PDB entry 9BXA | electron microscopy, 3.37 A resolution | chains A and C of the 7 polymer chains in the assembly

Chain A:
Name: MnxG
Organism: Bacillus sp. (in: firmicutes)
UniProt: A7KBU7 (A7KBU7_9BACI); residue numbers follow UniProt; this construct covers 1-1227
Chain sequence (1227 residues; each row starts with the number of its first residue):
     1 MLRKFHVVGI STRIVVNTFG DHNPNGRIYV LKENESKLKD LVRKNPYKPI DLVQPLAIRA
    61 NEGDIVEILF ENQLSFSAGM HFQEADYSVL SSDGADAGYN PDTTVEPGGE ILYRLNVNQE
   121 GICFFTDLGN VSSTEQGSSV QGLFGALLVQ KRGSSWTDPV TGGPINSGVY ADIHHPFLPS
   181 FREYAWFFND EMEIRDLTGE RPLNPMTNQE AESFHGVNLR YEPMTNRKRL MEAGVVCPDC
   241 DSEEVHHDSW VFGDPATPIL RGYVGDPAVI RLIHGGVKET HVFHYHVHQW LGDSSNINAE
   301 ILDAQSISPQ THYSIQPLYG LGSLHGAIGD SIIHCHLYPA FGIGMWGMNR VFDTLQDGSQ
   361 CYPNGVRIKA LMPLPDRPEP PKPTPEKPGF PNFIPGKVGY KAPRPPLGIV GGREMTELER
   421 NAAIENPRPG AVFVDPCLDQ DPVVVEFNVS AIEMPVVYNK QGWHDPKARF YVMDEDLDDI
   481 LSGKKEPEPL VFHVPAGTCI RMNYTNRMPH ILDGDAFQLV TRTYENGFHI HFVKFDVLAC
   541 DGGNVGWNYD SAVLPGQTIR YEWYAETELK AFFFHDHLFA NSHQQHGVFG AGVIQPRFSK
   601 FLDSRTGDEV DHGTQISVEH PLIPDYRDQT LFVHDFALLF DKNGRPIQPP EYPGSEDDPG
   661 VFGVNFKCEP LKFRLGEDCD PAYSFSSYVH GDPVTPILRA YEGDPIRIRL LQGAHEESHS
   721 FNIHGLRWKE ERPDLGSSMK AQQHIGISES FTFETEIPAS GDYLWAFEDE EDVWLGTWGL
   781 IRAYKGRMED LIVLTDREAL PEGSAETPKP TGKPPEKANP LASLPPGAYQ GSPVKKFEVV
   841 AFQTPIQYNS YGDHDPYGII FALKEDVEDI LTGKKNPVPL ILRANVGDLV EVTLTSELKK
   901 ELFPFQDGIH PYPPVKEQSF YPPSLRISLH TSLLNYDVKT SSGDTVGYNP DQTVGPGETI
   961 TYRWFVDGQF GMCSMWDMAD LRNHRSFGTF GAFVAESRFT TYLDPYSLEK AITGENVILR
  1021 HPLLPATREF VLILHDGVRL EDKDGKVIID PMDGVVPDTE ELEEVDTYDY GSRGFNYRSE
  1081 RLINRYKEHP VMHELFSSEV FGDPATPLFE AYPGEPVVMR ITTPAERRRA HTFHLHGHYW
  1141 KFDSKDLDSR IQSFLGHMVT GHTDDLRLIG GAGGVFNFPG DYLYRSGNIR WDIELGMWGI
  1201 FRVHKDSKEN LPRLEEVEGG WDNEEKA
Not modelled in the structure: 1218-1227
Cystine bridges: Cys-237/Cys-240, Cys-437/Cys-499
Construct notes: engineered mutation Ala-340 (His in A7KBU7)

Chain C:
Name: MnxE
Organism: Bacillus sp. (in: firmicutes)
UniProt: A7KBU5 (A7KBU5_9BACI); residues 1-110 here = UniProt positions 1-110
Chain sequence (110 residues; each row starts with the number of its first residue):
     1 MHDSPLKSLS AASNVASVND PLFDFFNKHM GKQILIITES SQLNILGQTF RPIFCGKVAE
    61 VEPGHLTLSP VTIKILNAPF HKFPIPLSIP FEKIAHFTTD VDCSMRIPLV
Not modelled in the structure: 1-18
Cystine bridges: Cys-55/Cys-103

How chain A and chain C interact:
Contacting residue pairs (15; chain A residue first):
  Lys-151(A) with Leu-46(C)
  Phe-177(A) with His-81(C)
  Pro-179(A) with His-81(C)
  Pro-267(A) with Asn-77(C)
  Ser-295(A) with Thr-49(C), hydrogen bond (backbone-side chain)
  Ile-297(A) with Gln-42(C); Arg-51(C)
  Asn-298(A) with Arg-51(C)
  Gln-316(A) with Asn-77(C), hydrogen bond
  Tyr-319(A) with Leu-76(C), hydrogen bond (backbone-backbone); Leu-109(C); Val-110(C)
  Gly-320(A) with Asn-77(C)
  Leu-324(A) with Arg-106(C)
  Thr-567(A) with Val-110(C), hydrogen bond (side chain-backbone)
Also at the interface, not in a pair above, chain A (16 interface residues in all): His-175, Leu-178, Leu-318, Asp-1148
Also at the interface, not in a pair above, chain C (16 interface residues in all): Gly-47, Gln-48, Ala-78, Pro-79, Phe-83, Ile-107

Summary:
The chain A/chain C interface involves 16 residues from each chain, with 4 hydrogen bonds. Polar contacts
include Ser-295(A)/Thr-49(C), Gln-316(A)/Asn-77(C) and Thr-567(A)/Val-110(C).
Chain A is MnxG and chain C is MnxE, both from Bacillus sp. (in: firmicutes); the structure, Structure of Mnx
H340A complex from Bacillus sp. PL-12, was determined by electron microscopy.
